PDB entry 8AV6 | electron microscopy, 4.68 A resolution (low resolution: residue-level contacts below are approximate; hydrogen-bond / salt-bridge calls are withheld) | chains J and L of the 20 polymer chains in the assembly

# Chain J
Molecule: DASH complex subunit DAD4
Source organism: Thermochaetoides thermophila
Reference sequence: G0S589 (G0S589_CHATD); residues 1-769 here correspond to UniProt positions 98-866 (UniProt number = residue number + 97)
Sequence (769 residues; numbered 1 to 769; the number before each row is that of its first residue):
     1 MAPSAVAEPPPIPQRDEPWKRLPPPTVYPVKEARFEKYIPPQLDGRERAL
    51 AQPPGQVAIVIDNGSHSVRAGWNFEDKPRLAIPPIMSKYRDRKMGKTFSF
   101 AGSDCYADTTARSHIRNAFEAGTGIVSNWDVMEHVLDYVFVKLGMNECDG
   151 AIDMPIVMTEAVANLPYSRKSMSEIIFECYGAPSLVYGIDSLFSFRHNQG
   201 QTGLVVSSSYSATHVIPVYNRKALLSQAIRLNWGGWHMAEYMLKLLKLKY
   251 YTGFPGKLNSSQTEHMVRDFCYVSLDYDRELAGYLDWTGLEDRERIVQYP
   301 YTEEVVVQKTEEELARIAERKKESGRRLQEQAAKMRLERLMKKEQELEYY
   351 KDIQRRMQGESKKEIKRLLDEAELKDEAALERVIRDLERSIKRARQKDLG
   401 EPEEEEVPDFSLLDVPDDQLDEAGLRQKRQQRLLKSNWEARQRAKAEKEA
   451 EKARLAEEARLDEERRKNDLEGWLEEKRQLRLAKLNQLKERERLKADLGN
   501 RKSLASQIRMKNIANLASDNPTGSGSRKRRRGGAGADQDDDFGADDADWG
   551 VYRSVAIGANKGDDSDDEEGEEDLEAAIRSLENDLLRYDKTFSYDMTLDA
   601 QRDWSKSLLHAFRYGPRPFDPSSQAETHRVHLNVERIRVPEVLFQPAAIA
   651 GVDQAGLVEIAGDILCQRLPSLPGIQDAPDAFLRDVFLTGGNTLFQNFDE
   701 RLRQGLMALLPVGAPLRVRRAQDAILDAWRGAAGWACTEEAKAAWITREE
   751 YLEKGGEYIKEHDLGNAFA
Not modelled in the structure: 1-14, 108-110, 148-152, 301-310, 395-428, 518-573
Residues lining bound ligands: ATP (adenosine-5'-triphosphate): Asn63, Gly64, Ser65, His66, Ser67, Arg69, Asp190, Ser209, Tyr210, Ser211, Gly235, Glu264, Arg268, Gly691, Asn692, Leu694, Phe695, Ile725
Reported in the primary citation:
  - mutagenesis - K362A/K363A/K366A/R367A, R527A/K528A/R529A/R530A/R531A: abolished catalytic activity

# Chain L
Molecule: 227-nt DNA strand
Sequence (227 nucleotides; each row starts with the number of its first residue; numbers below 1 keep their minus sign (DT-153 is residue -153)):
  -153 TCGGTACCCGGGGATCCTCTAGAGTGGGAGCTCGGAACACTATCCGACTG
  -103 GCACCGGCAAGGTCGCTGTTCAATACATGCACAGGATGTATATATCTGAC
   -53 ACGTGCCTGGAGACTAGGGAGTAATCCCCTTGGCGGTTAAAACGCGGGGG
    -3 ACAGCGCGTACGTGCGTTTAAGCGGTGCTAGAGCTGTCTACGACCAATTG
    47 AGCGGCCTCGGCACCGGGATTCTCCAG
Not modelled in the structure: -153 to -80, 73

# Chain J / chain L interface
Pairs across the interface (9):
  Lys88(J) - DT-29(L)
  Arg90(J) - DT-29(L)
  Arg90(J) - DC-28(L)
  Arg92(J) - DC-27(L)
  His114(J) - DT-29(L)
  Arg116(J) - DA-30(L)
  Arg116(J) - DT-29(L)
  Arg320(J) - DC-11(L)
  Arg320(J) - DG-10(L)
Interface residues without a listed pair, chain L (7 interface residues in all): DA-31

# Summary
6 residues of chain J and 7 residues of chain L are in contact. Bound to chain J: ATP. From the paper:
K362A/K363A/K366A/R367A and R527A/K528A/R529A/R530A/R531A of chain J abolish catalytic activity.
Here chain J is DASH complex subunit DAD4 (Thermochaetoides thermophila) and chain L is a 227-nt DNA strand.
Entry 8AV6 (CryoEM structure of INO80 core nucleosome complex in closed grappler conformation) was determined
by electron microscopy (same publication as 8ATF).
